PDB entry 8TUX | electron microscopy, 3.90 A resolution | chains j1 and S2 of the 181 polymer chains in the assembly

[Chain j1 (and S2)]
Name: Capsid protein
Source organism: Pseudomonas phage PP7
Notes: chain S2 of this document is another copy of the same molecule, construct and numbering; everything in this record applies to it too
Reference sequence: P03630 (CAPSD_BPPP7); residues 1-127 here correspond to UniProt positions 2-128 (UniProt number = residue number + 1)
Sequence (127 residues; numbered 1 to 127; the number before each row is that of its first residue):
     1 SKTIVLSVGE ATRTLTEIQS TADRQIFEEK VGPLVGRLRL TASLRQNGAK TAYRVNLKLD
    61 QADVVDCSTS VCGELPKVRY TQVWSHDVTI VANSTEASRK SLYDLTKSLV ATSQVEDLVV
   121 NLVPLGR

[Chain j1 / chain S2 interface]
Pairs across the interface (4; chain j1 residue first):
  Lys2(j1) - Ser1(S2)
  Ala22(j1) - Ile18(S2)
  Ala22(j1) - Ser20(S2)
  Tyr53(j1) - Leu34(S2)
Other interface residues (no listed pair), chain j1 (6 interface residues in all): Ser20, Ala92, Asn93
Other interface residues (no listed pair), chain S2 (8 interface residues in all): Gln19, Val35, Leu75, Pro76

[Overview]
The interface between chain j1 and chain S2 involves 6 residues on one side and 8 on the other.
Chain j1 and chain S2 are both Capsid protein (Pseudomonas phage PP7); the structure, Capsid of mature PP7
virion with 3'end region of PP7 genomic RNA, was determined by electron microscopy together with 8TUM and 8TUW
from the same study.
